7KHB - chains C and F of the 8 polymer chains in the assembly; structure by electron microscopy, 3.53 A resolution.

== Chain C ==
Name: DNA-directed RNA polymerase subunit beta
From: Escherichia coli (strain K12)
Notes: EC 2.7.7.6
Reference sequence: P0A8V2 (RPOB_ECOLI); numbering as in UniProt (aligned over 1-1342)
Sequence (1342 residues; each row starts with the number of its first residue):
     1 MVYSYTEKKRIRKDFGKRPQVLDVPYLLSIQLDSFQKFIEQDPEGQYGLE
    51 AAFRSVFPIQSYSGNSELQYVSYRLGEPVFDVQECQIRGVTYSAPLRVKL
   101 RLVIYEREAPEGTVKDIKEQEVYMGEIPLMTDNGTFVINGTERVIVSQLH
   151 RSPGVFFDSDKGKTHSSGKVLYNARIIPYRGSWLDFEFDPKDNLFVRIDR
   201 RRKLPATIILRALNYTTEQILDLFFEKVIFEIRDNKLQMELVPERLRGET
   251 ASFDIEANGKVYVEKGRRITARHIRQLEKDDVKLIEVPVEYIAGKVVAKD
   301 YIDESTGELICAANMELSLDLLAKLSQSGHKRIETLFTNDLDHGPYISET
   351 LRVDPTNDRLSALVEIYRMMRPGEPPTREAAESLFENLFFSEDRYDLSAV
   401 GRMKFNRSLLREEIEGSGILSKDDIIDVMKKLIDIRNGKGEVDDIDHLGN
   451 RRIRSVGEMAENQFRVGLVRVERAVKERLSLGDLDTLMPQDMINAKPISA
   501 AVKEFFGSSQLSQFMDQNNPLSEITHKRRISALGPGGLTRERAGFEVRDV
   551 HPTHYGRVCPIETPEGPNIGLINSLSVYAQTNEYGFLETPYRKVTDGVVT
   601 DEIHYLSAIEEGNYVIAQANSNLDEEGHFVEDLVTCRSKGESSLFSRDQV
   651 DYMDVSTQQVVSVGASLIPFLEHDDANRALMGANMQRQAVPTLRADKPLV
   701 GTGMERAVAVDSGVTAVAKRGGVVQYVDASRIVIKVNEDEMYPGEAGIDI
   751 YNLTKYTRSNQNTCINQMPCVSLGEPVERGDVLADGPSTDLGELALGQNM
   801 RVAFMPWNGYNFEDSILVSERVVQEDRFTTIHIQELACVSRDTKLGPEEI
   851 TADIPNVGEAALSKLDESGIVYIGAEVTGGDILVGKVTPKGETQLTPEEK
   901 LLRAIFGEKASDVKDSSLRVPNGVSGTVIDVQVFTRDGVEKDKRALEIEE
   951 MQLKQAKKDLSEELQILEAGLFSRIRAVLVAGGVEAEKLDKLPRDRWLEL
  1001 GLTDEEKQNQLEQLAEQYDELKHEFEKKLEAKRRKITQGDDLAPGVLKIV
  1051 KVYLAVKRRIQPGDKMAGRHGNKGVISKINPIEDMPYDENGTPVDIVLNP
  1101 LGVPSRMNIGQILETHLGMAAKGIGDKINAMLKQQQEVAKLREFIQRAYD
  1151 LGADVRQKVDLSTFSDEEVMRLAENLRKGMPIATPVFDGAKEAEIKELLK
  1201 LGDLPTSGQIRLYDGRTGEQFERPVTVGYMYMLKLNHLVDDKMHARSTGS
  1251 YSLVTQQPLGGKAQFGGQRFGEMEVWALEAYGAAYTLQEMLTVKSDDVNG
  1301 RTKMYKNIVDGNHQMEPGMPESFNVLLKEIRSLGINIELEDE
Unresolved in the structure: 1-2
Residues lining bound ligands:
  - chapso (1N7), molecule 1: Gln-46, Tyr-47, Tyr-179, Ser-398, Ala-399, Val-400, Arg-452, Glu-458, Glu-461, Glu-583, Tyr-584
  - chapso (1N7), molecule 2: Gln-725, Tyr-726, Glu-962, Gln-965, Ile-966, Ala-969, Arg-976
Curated features (UniProtKB/Swiss-Prot):
  - modified residue (N6-acetyllysine): Lys-1022, Lys-1200
  - mutagenesis: Ile-561 (I561S: Resistant to antibiotics salinamide A and B), Ile-569 (I569S: Resistant to antibiotics salinamide A and B), Ala-665 (A665E: Resistant to antibiotics salinamide A and B), Asp-675 (D675A/G: Resistant to antibiotics salinamide A and B), Asn-677 (N677H/K: Resistant to antibiotics salinamide A and B), Leu-680 (L680M: Resistant to antibiotics salinamide A and B), Glu-813 (E813K: Disrupts the enzyme's active center)
Reported in the primary citation:
  - binding site for the 64-nt DNA strand: Arg-371
  - binding site for the 64-nt DNA strand: Lys-203

== Chain F ==
Name: RNA polymerase sigma factor RpoD
From: Escherichia coli (strain K12)
Reference sequence: P00579 (RPOD_ECOLI); numbering as in UniProt (aligned over 1-613)
Sequence (613 residues; each row starts with the number of its first residue):
     1 MEQNPQSQLKLLVTRGKEQGYLTYAEVNDHLPEDIVDSDQIEDIIQMIND
    51 MGIQVMEEAPDADDLMLAENTADEDAAEAAAQVLSSVESEIGRTTDPVRM
   101 YMREMGTVELLTREGEIDIAKRIEDGINQVQCSVAEYPEAITYLLEQYDR
   151 VEAEEARLSDLITGFVDPNAEEDLAPTATHVGSELSQEDLDDDEDEDEED
   201 GDDDSADDDNSIDPELAREKFAELRAQYVVTRDTIKAKGRSHATAQEEIL
   251 KLSEVFKQFRLVPKQFDYLVNSMRVMMDRVRTQERLIMKLCVEQCKMPKK
   301 NFITLFTGNETSDTWFNAAIAMNKPWSEKLHDVSEEVHRALQKLQQIEEE
   351 TGLTIEQVKDINRRMSIGEAKARRAKKEMVEANLRLVISIAKKYTNRGLQ
   401 FLDLIQEGNIGLMKAVDKFEYRRGYKFSTYATWWIRQAITRSIADQARTI
   451 RIPVHMIETINKLNRISRQMLQEMGREPTPEELAERMLMPEDKIRKVLKI
   501 AKEPISMETPIGDDEDSHLGDFIEDTTLELPLDSATTESLRAATHDVLAG
   551 LTAREAKVLRMRFGIDMNTDYTLEEVGKQFDVTRERIRQIEAKALRKLRH
   601 PSRSEVLRSFLDD
Unresolved in the structure: 1-90, 168-212, 237-242, 613
Curated features (UniProtKB/Swiss-Prot):
  - DNA-binding region: Leu-573 to Ala-592 (H-T-H motif)
  - region: Arg-584 to Arg-599 (Interaction with anti-sigma factors)
  - motif: Asp-403 to Gln-406 (Interaction with polymerase core subunit RpoC)
  - site: Arg-562 (Interaction with anti-sigma factors)
  - mutagenesis: Ala-553 (A553D: Disrupts the interaction with Escherichia phage lambda antitermination protein Q), Arg-596 (R596D/E: 2-fold reduction in activation of class II Crp-dependent promoters)
Reported in the primary citation:
  - binding site for the 64-nt DNA strand: Arg-99, Met-102
  - binding site for the 64-nt DNA strand: Phe-522
  - conformationally variable residues (loop rearrangement): Glu-515

== Interface between chain C and chain F ==
Contacting residue pairs - 42 pairs, chain C then chain F:
  Val-122(C) / Gln-472(F)
  Tyr-123(C) / Leu-471(F)  hydrophobic
  Tyr-123(C) / Gln-472(F)
  Tyr-123(C) / Gly-475(F)
  Arg-371(C) / Arg-99(F)
  Pro-372(C) / Thr-94(F)
  Pro-372(C) / Arg-99(F)
  Gly-373(C) / Gly-92(F)
  Gly-373(C) / Thr-94(F)
  Gly-373(C) / Arg-103(F)  hydrogen bond (backbone-side chain)
  Glu-374(C) / Arg-99(F)  salt bridge
  Gln-490(C) / Gln-472(F)
  Asp-491(C) / Arg-468(F)  hydrogen bond (backbone-side chain)
  Ile-493(C) / Gln-472(F)  hydrogen bond (backbone-side chain)
  Asn-494(C) / Arg-468(F)
  Glu-898(C) / Leu-540(F)
  Glu-898(C) / Arg-541(F)  salt bridge
  Glu-898(C) / Thr-544(F)
  Leu-901(C) / Phe-563(F)  hydrophobic
  Leu-902(C) / Leu-607(F)  hydrophobic
  Leu-902(C) / Leu-611(F)  hydrophobic
  Ile-905(C) / Leu-598(F)  hydrophobic
  Ile-905(C) / Arg-599(F)
  Phe-906(C) / Ser-604(F)
  Phe-906(C) / Arg-608(F)
  Phe-906(C) / Leu-611(F)  hydrophobic
  Arg-936(C) / Arg-495(F)
  Thr-1248(C) / Pro-531(F)
  Ser-1250(C) / Glu-524(F)  hydrogen bond
  Tyr-1251(C) / Glu-524(F)
  Tyr-1251(C) / Asp-525(F)  hydrogen bond (backbone-backbone)
  Tyr-1251(C) / Leu-528(F)  hydrophobic
  Ser-1252(C) / Asp-525(F)
  Leu-1253(C) / Ile-523(F)
  Leu-1253(C) / Glu-524(F)
  Leu-1253(C) / Asp-525(F)
  Gln-1256(C) / Asp-525(F)  hydrogen bond
  Leu-1259(C) / Phe-522(F)
  Leu-1259(C) / Glu-524(F)
  Arg-1301(C) / Leu-528(F)
  Tyr-1305(C) / Pro-531(F)  hydrophobic
  Lys-1306(C) / Ser-534(F)
Other interface residues (no listed pair), chain C (35 interface residues in all): Pro-375, Arg-478, Ala-495, Pro-897, Ala-904, Glu-908, Asp-937, Pro-1044, Gly-1045
Other interface residues (no listed pair), chain F (35 interface residues in all): Glu-481, Lys-499, Asp-521, Leu-532, Leu-559, Gly-564, Ile-565, Leu-595, Phe-610
Interface features reported in the paper:
  - interface residues, chain C: Arg-368(C)
  - interface residues, chain F: Thr-94(F), Arg-99(F), Arg-103(F)

== Summary ==
The chain C/chain F interface involves 35 residues from each chain, with 6 hydrogen bonds and 2 salt bridges.
Polar pairs include Glu-374(C)/Arg-99(F), Glu-898(C)/Arg-541(F) and Gly-373(C)/Arg-103(F). Ligands of chain C:
chapso. The paper reports a binding site for the 64-nt DNA strand at Arg-371(C), Lys-203(C) and Arg-99(F)
among others; interface residues Arg-368(C) and Thr-94(F) among others.
Chain C is DNA-directed RNA polymerase subunit beta and chain F is RNA polymerase sigma factor RpoD, both from
Escherichia coli (strain K12); the structure, Escherichia coli RNA polymerase and rrnBP1 promoter open
complex, was determined by electron microscopy (same publication as 7KHE, 7KHC and 7KHI).
